Entry 8TEW (electron microscopy, 3.02 A resolution); this record covers chains H and L of the 27 polymer chains in the assembly.

== Chain H (and L) ==
Protein: Major capsid protein
Organism: Human herpesvirus 5 strain AD169
Notes: chain L of this document is another copy of the same molecule, construct and numbering; everything in this record applies to it too
UniProtKB: P16729 (MCP_HCMVA); residue numbers follow UniProt; this construct covers 1-1370
Sequence (1370 residues; each row starts with the number of its first residue):
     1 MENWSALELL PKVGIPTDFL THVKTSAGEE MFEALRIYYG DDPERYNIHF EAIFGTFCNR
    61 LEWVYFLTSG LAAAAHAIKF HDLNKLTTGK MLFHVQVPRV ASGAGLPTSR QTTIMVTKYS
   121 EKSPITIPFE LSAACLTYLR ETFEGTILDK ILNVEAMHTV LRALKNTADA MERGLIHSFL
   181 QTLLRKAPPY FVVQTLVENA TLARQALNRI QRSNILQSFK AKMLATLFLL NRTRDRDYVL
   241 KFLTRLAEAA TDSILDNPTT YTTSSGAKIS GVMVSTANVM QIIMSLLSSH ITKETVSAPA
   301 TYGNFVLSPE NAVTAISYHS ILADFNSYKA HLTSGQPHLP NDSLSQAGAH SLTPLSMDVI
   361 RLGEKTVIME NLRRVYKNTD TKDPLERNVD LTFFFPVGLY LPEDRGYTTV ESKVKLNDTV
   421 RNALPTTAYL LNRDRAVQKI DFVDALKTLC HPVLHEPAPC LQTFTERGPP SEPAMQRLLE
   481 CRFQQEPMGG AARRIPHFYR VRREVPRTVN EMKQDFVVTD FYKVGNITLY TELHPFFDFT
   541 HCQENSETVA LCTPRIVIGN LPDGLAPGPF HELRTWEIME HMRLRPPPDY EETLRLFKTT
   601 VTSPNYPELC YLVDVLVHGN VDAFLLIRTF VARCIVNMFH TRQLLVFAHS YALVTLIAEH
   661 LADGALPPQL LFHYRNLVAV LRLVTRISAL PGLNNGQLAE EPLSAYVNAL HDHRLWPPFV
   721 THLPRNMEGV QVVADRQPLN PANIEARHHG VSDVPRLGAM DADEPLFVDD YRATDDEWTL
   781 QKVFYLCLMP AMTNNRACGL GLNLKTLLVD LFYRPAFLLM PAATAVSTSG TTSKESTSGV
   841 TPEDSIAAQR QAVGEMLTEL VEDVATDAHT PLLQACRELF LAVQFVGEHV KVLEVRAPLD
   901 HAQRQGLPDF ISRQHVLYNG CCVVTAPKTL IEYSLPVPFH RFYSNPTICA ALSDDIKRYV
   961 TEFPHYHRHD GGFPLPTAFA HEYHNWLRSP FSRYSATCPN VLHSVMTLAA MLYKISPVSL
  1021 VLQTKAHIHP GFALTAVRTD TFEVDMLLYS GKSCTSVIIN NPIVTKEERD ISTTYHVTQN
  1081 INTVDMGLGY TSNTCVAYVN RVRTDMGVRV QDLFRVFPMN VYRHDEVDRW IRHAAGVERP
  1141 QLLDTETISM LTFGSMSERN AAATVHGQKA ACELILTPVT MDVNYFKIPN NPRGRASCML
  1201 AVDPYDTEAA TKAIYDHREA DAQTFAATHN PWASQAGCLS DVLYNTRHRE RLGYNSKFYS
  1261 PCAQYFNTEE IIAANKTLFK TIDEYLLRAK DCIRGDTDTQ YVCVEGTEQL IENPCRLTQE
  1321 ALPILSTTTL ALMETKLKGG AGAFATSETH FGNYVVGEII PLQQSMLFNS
Disordered / not traced: 324-341, 825-841 (chain L: 825-844)
Disulfide bonds: Cys1292-Cys1303

== Interface between chain H and chain L ==
Contacting residue pairs (69; chain H residue first):
  Glu8(H) - Glu155(L)
  Leu9(H) - Glu155(L)
  Pro11(H) - Thr56(L)  hydrogen bond (backbone-side chain)
  Lys12(H) - Thr56(L)
  Lys12(H) - Phe57(L)
  Lys12(H) - Cys58(L)
  Val13(H) - Thr56(L)  hydrogen bond (backbone-backbone)
  Val13(H) - Phe57(L)
  Val13(H) - Cys58(L)  hydrogen bond (backbone-backbone)
  Gly14(H) - Cys58(L)
  Gly14(H) - Arg60(L)  hydrogen bond (backbone-side chain)
  Ile15(H) - Phe57(L)  hydrophobic
  Ile15(H) - Cys58(L)  hydrogen bond (backbone-backbone)
  Ile15(H) - Asn59(L)
  Ile15(H) - Arg60(L)  hydrogen bond (backbone-backbone)
  Thr17(H) - Asn59(L)
  His22(H) - Asn378(L)  hydrogen bond (side chain-backbone)
  His22(H) - Thr379(L)  hydrogen bond (side chain-backbone)
  Val23(H) - Asn378(L)  hydrogen bond (backbone-side chain)
  Lys24(H) - Asp380(L)  salt bridge
  Gly40(H) - Glu130(L)
  Asp41(H) - Glu130(L)
  Asp41(H) - Leu131(L)
  Asp41(H) - Ser132(L)  hydrogen bond
  Asp41(H) - Cys135(L)
  Arg45(H) - Glu155(L)  salt bridge
  Arg45(H) - Thr159(L)
  Tyr46(H) - Cys135(L)  hydrogen bond
  Tyr46(H) - Tyr138(L)  hydrophobic
  Tyr46(H) - Leu152(L)
  Tyr46(H) - Ala156(L)
  Tyr46(H) - Thr159(L)
  Ile48(H) - Leu152(L)  hydrophobic
  Phe50(H) - Leu148(L)  hydrophobic
  Thr56(H) - Pro11(L)  hydrogen bond (side chain-backbone)
  Thr56(H) - Lys12(L)
  Thr56(H) - Val13(L)  hydrogen bond (backbone-backbone)
  Phe57(H) - Lys12(L)
  Phe57(H) - Val13(L)
  Phe57(H) - Ile15(L)  hydrophobic
  Cys58(H) - Lys12(L)
  Cys58(H) - Val13(L)  hydrogen bond (backbone-backbone)
  Cys58(H) - Gly14(L)
  Cys58(H) - Ile15(L)  hydrogen bond (backbone-backbone)
  Asn59(H) - Ile15(L)
  Asn59(H) - Thr17(L)  hydrogen bond
  Arg60(H) - Ile15(L)  hydrogen bond (backbone-backbone)
  Arg60(H) - Pro16(L)
  Glu130(H) - Gly40(L)
  Glu130(H) - Asp41(L)
  Leu131(H) - Asp41(L)
  Ser132(H) - Asp41(L)  hydrogen bond
  Ser132(H) - Pro43(L)
  Ala134(H) - Tyr46(L)  hydrophobic
  Cys135(H) - Asp41(L)
  Cys135(H) - Tyr46(L)
  Tyr138(H) - Tyr46(L)  hydrophobic
  Leu152(H) - Tyr46(L)
  Leu152(H) - Ile48(L)  hydrophobic
  Glu155(H) - Leu9(L)
  Glu155(H) - Arg45(L)  salt bridge
  Glu155(H) - Tyr46(L)
  Ala156(H) - Tyr46(L)
  Thr159(H) - Arg45(L)
  Thr159(H) - Tyr46(L)
  Asn378(H) - His22(L)
  Asn378(H) - Val23(L)
  Thr379(H) - His22(L)  hydrogen bond (backbone-side chain)
  Asp380(H) - Lys24(L)  salt bridge
Interface residues without a listed pair, chain H (40 interface residues in all): Leu7, Pro16, Thr21, Pro43, Leu148
Interface residues without a listed pair, chain L (41 interface residues in all): Leu7, Glu8, Thr21, Phe50, Ala134, Lys377

== Overview ==
40 residues of chain H and 41 residues of chain L are in contact; the contacts include 19 hydrogen bonds and 4
salt bridges. Among the polar pairs are Lys24(H)-Asp380(L), Arg45(H)-Glu155(L) and Pro11(H)-Thr56(L).
Both chains are Major capsid protein (Human herpesvirus 5 strain AD169). Entry 8TEW (Human cytomegalovirus
penton vertex, CVSC-bound configuration) was determined by electron microscopy together with 8TEP, 8TES, 8TET
and 8TEU from the same study.
